PDB entry 3Q82 | X-ray diffraction, 2.10 A resolution | chain A

Chain A:
Name: Beta-lactamase regulatory protein BlaR1
From: Staphylococcus aureus
Reference sequence: Q7WU28 (Q7WU28_STAAU); residues 2-253 here correspond to UniProt positions 332-583 (UniProt number = residue number + 330)
Sequence (252 residues; row label = number of the first residue in the row):
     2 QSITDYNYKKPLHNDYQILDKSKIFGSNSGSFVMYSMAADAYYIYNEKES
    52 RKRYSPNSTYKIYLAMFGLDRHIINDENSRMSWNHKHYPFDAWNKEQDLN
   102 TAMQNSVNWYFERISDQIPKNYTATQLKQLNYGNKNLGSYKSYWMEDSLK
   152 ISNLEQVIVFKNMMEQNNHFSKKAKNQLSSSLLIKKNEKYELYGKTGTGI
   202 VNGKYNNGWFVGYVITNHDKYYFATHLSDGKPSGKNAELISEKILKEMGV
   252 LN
Sequence notes: expression tag (39-40, 42)
Covalent attachments: Meropenem, bound form (MER) linked to S59
Residues lining bound ligands: Meropenem, bound form (MER; (4R,5S)-3-{[(3S,5S)-5-(dimethylcarbamoyl)pyrrolidin-3-yl]sulfanyl}-5-[(2S,3R)-3-hydroxy-1-oxobutan-2-yl]-4-methyl-4,5-d ihydro-1H-pyrrole-2-carboxylic acid): N58, K62, F91, A93, W94, N106, S107, N109, M146, K196, T197, G198, T199, I201, G235
What the authors report for this chain:
  - binding site for Meropenem, bound form: S59

Overview:
Covalently linked Meropenem, bound form: at S59. From the paper: a binding site for Meropenem, bound form at
S59.
Chain A is Beta-lactamase regulatory protein BlaR1 (Staphylococcus aureus); the structure, Meropenem acylated
BlaR1 sensor domain from Staphylococcus aureus, was determined by X-ray diffraction, deposited together with
3Q81, 3Q7Z and 3Q7V.
